4E0R - chains A and B of the 3 polymer chains in the assembly; structure by X-ray diffraction, 2.26 A resolution.

== Chain A ==
Molecule: MHC class I alpha chain 2
From: Gallus gallus
Reference sequence: O46790 (O46790_CHICK); residues 1-270 here correspond to UniProt positions 22-291 (UniProt number = residue number + 21)
Sequence (275 residues; each row starts with the number of its first residue; numbers below 1 keep their minus sign (Met-2 is residue -2)):
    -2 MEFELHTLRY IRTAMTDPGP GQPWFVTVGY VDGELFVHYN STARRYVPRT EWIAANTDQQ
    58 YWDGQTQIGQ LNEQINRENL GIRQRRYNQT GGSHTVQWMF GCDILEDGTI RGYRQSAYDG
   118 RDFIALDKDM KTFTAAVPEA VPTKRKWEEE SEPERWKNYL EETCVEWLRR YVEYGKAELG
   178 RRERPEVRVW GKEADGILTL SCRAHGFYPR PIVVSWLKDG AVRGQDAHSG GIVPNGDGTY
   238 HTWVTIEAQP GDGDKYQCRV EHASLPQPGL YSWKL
Not modelled in the structure: -2 to 0
Disulfides: Cys99-Cys161, Cys199-Cys255
Differences from the reference sequence: expression tag (-2 to 0, 271-272); engineered mutation Glu244 (Asp265 in O46790)
From the paper describing this entry:
  - binding site for 8-meric peptide (fus/tls): Arg9, Thr24, Tyr43, Gln62, Ile65, Asn69, Asn73, Asn76, Ile79, Arg80, Arg83, Trp95, Arg111, Phe120, Thr140
  - specificity-determining residues: Leu68, Asn69, Arg152, Trp153

== Chain B ==
Molecule: Beta-2 microglobulin
From: Gallus gallus
Reference sequence: P21611 (B2MG_CHICK); residues 1-98 here correspond to UniProt positions 22-119 (UniProt number = residue number + 21)
Sequence (101 residues; numbered -2 to 98; the number before each row is that of its first residue; numbers below 1 keep their minus sign (Met-2 is residue -2)):
    -2 MEFDLTPKVQ VYSRFPASAG TKNVLNCFAA GFHPPKISIT LMKDGVPMEG AQYSDMSFND
    58 DWTFQRLVHA DFTPSSGSTY ACKVEHETLK EPQVYKWDPE F
Not modelled in the structure: -2 to 0, 98
Disulfides: Cys24-Cys79
Differences from the reference sequence: expression tag (-2 to 0)

== Interface between chain A and chain B ==
Contacting residue pairs (59):
  Ile8(A) - Ser54(B)
  Ile8(A) - Phe55(B)  hydrophobic
  Arg9(A) - Phe55(B)
  Thr10(A) - Phe55(B)
  Thr10(A) - Phe61(B)
  Met12(A) - Pro32(B)  hydrophobic
  Asp14(A) - Lys33(B)  salt bridge
  Pro15(A) - Lys33(B)
  Gly16(A) - Lys33(B)
  Gln19(A) - Arg63(B)  hydrogen bond
  Tyr27(A) - Ser54(B)
  Leu32(A) - Asp52(B)
  Arg46(A) - Asp52(B)  salt bridge
  Ser90(A) - Pro31(B)
  Thr92(A) - Pro32(B)
  Thr92(A) - Phe61(B)
  Gln94(A) - Phe55(B)
  Gln94(A) - Trp59(B)  hydrogen bond (side chain-backbone)
  Gln94(A) - Phe61(B)
  Trp95(A) - Phe55(B)
  Gln112(A) - Trp59(B)
  Ser113(A) - Trp59(B)
  Ala114(A) - Trp59(B)  hydrophobic
  Asp116(A) - His30(B)  hydrogen bond (backbone-side chain)
  Gly117(A) - His30(B)
  Gly117(A) - Trp59(B)
  Asp119(A) - Trp59(B)  hydrogen bond
  Glu183(A) - Phe12(B)
  Glu183(A) - Pro13(B)
  Arg185(A) - Pro13(B)
  Arg185(A) - Ala14(B)  hydrogen bond (side chain-backbone)
  Arg185(A) - Ser15(B)
  Arg185(A) - Pro96(B)
  Arg185(A) - Glu97(B)
  Trp187(A) - Asp95(B)
  Trp187(A) - Glu97(B)
  Lys189(A) - Asp95(B)  salt bridge
  Arg200(A) - Tyr9(B)
  His202(A) - Ser10(B)  hydrogen bond (side chain-backbone)
  His202(A) - Arg11(B)  hydrogen bond (side chain-backbone)
  His202(A) - Phe12(B)
  His202(A) - Pro13(B)
  Gly203(A) - Arg11(B)
  Gly227(A) - Gln7(B)  hydrogen bond (backbone-side chain)
  Val230(A) - Gln7(B)
  Val230(A) - Tyr9(B)
  Val230(A) - Phe25(B)  hydrophobic
  Pro231(A) - Tyr9(B)  hydrogen bond (backbone-side chain)
  Pro231(A) - Phe25(B)
  Pro231(A) - Leu64(B)
  Asn232(A) - Tyr9(B)
  Asn232(A) - Arg11(B)
  Asn232(A) - Asn23(B)  hydrogen bond
  Asn232(A) - Leu64(B)
  Gly233(A) - His66(B)
  Asp234(A) - Arg11(B)  salt bridge
  Thr236(A) - Arg11(B)
  His238(A) - Tyr9(B)
  Trp240(A) - Gln7(B)  hydrogen bond
Other interface residues (no listed pair), chain A (41 interface residues in all): Pro17, Val25, Met96, Glu180
Other interface residues (no listed pair), chain B (30 interface residues in all): Val8, Met53, Asp57, Asp58, Glu84

== Overview ==
41 residues of chain A and 30 residues of chain B are in contact; the contacts include 11 hydrogen bonds and 4
salt bridges. Polar pairs include Asp14(A)-Lys33(B), Arg46(A)-Asp52(B) and Lys189(A)-Asp95(B). From the paper:
a binding site for 8-meric peptide (fus/tls) at Arg9(A), Thr24(A) and Tyr43(A) among others; specificity
determinants Leu68(A), Asn69(A) and Arg152(A) among others.
Here chain A is MHC class I alpha chain 2 and chain B is Beta-2 microglobulin, both from Gallus gallus. Entry
4E0R (Structure of the chicken MHC class I molecule BF2*0401) was determined by X-ray diffraction (same
publication as 4G42 and 4G43).
